PDB entry 5EX7 | X-ray diffraction, 2.60 A resolution | chains A and B

== Chain A ==
Molecule: Brain tumor protein
Organism: Drosophila melanogaster
Notes: fragment: Brat NHL domain
Reference sequence: Q8MQJ9 (BRAT_DROME); numbering as in UniProt (aligned over 758-1037)
Amino-acid sequence (286 residues; each row starts with the number of its first residue):
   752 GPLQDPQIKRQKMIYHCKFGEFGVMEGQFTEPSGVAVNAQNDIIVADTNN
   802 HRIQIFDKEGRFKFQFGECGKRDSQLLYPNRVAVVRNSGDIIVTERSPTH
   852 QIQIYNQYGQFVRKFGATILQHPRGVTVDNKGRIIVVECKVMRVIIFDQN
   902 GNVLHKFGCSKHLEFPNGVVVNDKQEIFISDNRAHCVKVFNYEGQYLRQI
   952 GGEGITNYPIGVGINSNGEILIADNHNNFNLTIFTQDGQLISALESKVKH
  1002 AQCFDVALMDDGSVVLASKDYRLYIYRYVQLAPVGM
Not modelled in the structure: 752-757, 1032-1037
Construct notes: expression tag (752-757)

== Chain B ==
Molecule: 8-nt RNA strand
Sequence (8 nucleotides; numbered 1 to 8; the number before each row is that of its first residue):
     1 UUUGUUGU
Not modelled in the structure: 1

== How chain A and chain B interact ==
Contacting residue pairs (35):
  Glu782(A) - U3(B)  hydrogen bond to the base
  Asn800(A) - U2(B)  hydrogen bond to the base
  Asn800(A) - U3(B)  hydrogen bond to the base
  Tyr829(A) - U2(B)  stacking on the base
  Arg847(A) - U2(B)  hydrogen bond to the base
  Arg847(A) - U3(B)  hydrogen bond to the sugar
  Ser848(A) - U2(B)  hydrogen bond to the sugar
  Pro849(A) - U2(B)  sugar contact
  Arg875(A) - G4(B)  salt bridge to the phosphate
  Arg875(A) - U5(B)  salt bridge to the phosphate
  Cys890(A) - G4(B)  base contact
  Lys891(A) - G4(B)  salt bridge to the phosphate
  Met893(A) - G4(B)  base contact
  Glu915(A) - G4(B)  hydrogen bond to the base
  Phe916(A) - G4(B)  stacking on the base
  Phe916(A) - U5(B)  sugar contact
  Pro917(A) - G4(B)  base contact
  Asn933(A) - U5(B)  hydrogen bond to the sugar
  Arg934(A) - G4(B)  base contact
  Arg934(A) - U5(B)  hydrogen bond to the sugar
  Tyr959(A) - U5(B)  base contact
  Tyr959(A) - U6(B)  sugar contact
  Ile961(A) - U5(B)  base contact
  Asn976(A) - U5(B)  base contact
  Asn976(A) - U6(B)  hydrogen bond to the base
  Asn976(A) - G7(B)  base contact
  His977(A) - U6(B)  base contact
  His977(A) - G7(B)  sugar contact
  Asn978(A) - G7(B)  hydrogen bond to the base
  His1001(A) - G7(B)  hydrogen bond to the base
  Ala1002(A) - G7(B)  base contact
  Gln1003(A) - U5(B)  base contact
  Gln1003(A) - U6(B)  base contact
  Gln1003(A) - G7(B)  base contact
  Cys1004(A) - U5(B)  hydrogen bond to the base
Also at the interface, not in a pair above, chain A (26 interface residues in all): Thr799, Lys1000

== Summary ==
The interface between chain A and chain B involves 26 residues on one side and 6 on the other; the contacts
include 13 hydrogen bonds, 3 salt bridges and 2 aromatic stacking contacts. Among the polar pairs are
Glu782(A)-U3(B), Asn800(A)-U2(B) and Asn800(A)-U3(B).
Chain A is Brain tumor protein (Drosophila melanogaster) and chain B is an 8-nt RNA strand; the structure,
Crystal structure of Brat NHL domain in complex with an 8-nt hunchback mRNA, was determined by X-ray
diffraction.
